6VFL - chains A and C of the 6 polymer chains in the assembly; structure by electron microscopy, 4.14 A resolution (low resolution: residue-level contacts below are approximate; hydrogen-bond / salt-bridge calls are withheld).

[Chain A (and C)]
Protein: BG505-SOSIPv5.2(7S) - gp120
Source organism: synthetic construct
Notes: chain C of this document is another copy of the same molecule, construct and numbering; everything in this record applies to it too
Chain sequence (507 residues; row label = number of the first residue in the row; note: 13 numbers in that range are skipped by the numbering (no residue carries them; nothing is unmodelled there); a row labelled like 185A-185J holds insertion residues (185A, then the next letters in order); numbers below 1 keep their minus sign (Met-1 is residue -1)):
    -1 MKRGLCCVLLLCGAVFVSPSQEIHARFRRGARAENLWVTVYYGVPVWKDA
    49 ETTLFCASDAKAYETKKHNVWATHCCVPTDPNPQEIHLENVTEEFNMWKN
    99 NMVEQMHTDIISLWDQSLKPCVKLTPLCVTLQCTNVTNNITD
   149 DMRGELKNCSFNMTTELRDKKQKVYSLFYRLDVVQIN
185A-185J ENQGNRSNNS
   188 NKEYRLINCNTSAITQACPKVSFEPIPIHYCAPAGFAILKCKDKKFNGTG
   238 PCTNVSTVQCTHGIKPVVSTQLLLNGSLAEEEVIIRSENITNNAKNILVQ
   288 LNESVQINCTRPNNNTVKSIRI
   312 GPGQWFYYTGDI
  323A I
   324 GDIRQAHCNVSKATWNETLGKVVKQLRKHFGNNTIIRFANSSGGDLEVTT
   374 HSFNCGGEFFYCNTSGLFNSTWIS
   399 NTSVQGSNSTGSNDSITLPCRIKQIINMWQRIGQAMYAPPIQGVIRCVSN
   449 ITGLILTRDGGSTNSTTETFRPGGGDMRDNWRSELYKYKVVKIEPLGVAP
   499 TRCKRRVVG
Unresolved in the structure: -1 to 32, 149-151, 185A-185J, 399-409, 507
Disulfides: Cys54-Cys73, Cys119-Cys205, Cys126-Cys196, Cys131-Cys157, Cys218-Cys247, Cys228-Cys239, Cys296-Cys331, Cys378-Cys445, Cys385-Cys418
Glycans and other covalent adducts: N-acetylglucosamine (NAG) linked to Asn88, Asn133, Asn156, Asn160, Asn197, Asn234, Asn241, Asn262, Asn276, Asn289, Asn295, Asn301, Asn332, Asn339, Asn355, Asn363, Asn386, Asn448
What the authors report for this chain:
  - post-translational modification sites: Asn133, Asn137, Asn156, Asn160, Asn241, Asn276, Asn289, Asn295, Asn301, Asn332, Asn355 (proposed by the authors, not directly observed)

[Chain A / chain C interface]
Residue-residue contacts - 14 pairs, chain A then chain C:
  Glu164(A) - Cys126(C)
  Glu164(A) - Cys196(C)
  Leu165(A) - Cys126(C)
  Leu165(A) - Thr128(C)
  Arg166(A) - Pro124(C)
  Arg166(A) - Cys126(C)
  Asp167(A) - Val127(C)
  Asp167(A) - Thr128(C)
  Arg308(A) - Asn197(C)
  Pro313(A) - Cys196(C)
  Pro313(A) - Thr198(C)
  Pro313(A) - Ser199(C)
  Gly314(A) - Asn197(C)
  Gly314(A) - Thr198(C)
Other interface residues (no listed pair), chain A (8 interface residues in all): Lys168
Other interface residues (no listed pair), chain C (12 interface residues in all): Thr123, Ile184, Arg192, Ala200

[Summary]
The interface between chain A and chain C involves 8 residues on one side and 12 on the other. Covalently
linked N-acetylglucosamine: at Asn88(A), Asn133(A), Asn156(A), Asn160(A), Asn197(A) and Asn234(A) and 12 more.
From the paper: modification sites Asn133(A), Asn137(A) and Asn156(A) among others.
Both chains are BG505-SOSIPv5.2(7S) - gp120 (synthetic construct). Entry 6VFL (BG505-SOSIP model reconstructed
by subparticle extraction and refinement from a tetrahedral nanoparticle T33_dn10) was determined by electron
microscopy together with 6VFK from the same study.
